Entry 9G2C (electron microscopy, 3.50 A resolution); this record covers chains A and E of the 16 polymer chains in the assembly.

Chain A:
Protein: DNA-directed RNA polymerase I subunit RPA190
Source organism: Saccharomyces cerevisiae
Notes: EC 2.7.7.6
UniProt: P10964 (RPA1_YEAST); numbering as in UniProt (aligned over 1-1664)
Chain sequence (1664 residues; row label = number of the first residue in the row):
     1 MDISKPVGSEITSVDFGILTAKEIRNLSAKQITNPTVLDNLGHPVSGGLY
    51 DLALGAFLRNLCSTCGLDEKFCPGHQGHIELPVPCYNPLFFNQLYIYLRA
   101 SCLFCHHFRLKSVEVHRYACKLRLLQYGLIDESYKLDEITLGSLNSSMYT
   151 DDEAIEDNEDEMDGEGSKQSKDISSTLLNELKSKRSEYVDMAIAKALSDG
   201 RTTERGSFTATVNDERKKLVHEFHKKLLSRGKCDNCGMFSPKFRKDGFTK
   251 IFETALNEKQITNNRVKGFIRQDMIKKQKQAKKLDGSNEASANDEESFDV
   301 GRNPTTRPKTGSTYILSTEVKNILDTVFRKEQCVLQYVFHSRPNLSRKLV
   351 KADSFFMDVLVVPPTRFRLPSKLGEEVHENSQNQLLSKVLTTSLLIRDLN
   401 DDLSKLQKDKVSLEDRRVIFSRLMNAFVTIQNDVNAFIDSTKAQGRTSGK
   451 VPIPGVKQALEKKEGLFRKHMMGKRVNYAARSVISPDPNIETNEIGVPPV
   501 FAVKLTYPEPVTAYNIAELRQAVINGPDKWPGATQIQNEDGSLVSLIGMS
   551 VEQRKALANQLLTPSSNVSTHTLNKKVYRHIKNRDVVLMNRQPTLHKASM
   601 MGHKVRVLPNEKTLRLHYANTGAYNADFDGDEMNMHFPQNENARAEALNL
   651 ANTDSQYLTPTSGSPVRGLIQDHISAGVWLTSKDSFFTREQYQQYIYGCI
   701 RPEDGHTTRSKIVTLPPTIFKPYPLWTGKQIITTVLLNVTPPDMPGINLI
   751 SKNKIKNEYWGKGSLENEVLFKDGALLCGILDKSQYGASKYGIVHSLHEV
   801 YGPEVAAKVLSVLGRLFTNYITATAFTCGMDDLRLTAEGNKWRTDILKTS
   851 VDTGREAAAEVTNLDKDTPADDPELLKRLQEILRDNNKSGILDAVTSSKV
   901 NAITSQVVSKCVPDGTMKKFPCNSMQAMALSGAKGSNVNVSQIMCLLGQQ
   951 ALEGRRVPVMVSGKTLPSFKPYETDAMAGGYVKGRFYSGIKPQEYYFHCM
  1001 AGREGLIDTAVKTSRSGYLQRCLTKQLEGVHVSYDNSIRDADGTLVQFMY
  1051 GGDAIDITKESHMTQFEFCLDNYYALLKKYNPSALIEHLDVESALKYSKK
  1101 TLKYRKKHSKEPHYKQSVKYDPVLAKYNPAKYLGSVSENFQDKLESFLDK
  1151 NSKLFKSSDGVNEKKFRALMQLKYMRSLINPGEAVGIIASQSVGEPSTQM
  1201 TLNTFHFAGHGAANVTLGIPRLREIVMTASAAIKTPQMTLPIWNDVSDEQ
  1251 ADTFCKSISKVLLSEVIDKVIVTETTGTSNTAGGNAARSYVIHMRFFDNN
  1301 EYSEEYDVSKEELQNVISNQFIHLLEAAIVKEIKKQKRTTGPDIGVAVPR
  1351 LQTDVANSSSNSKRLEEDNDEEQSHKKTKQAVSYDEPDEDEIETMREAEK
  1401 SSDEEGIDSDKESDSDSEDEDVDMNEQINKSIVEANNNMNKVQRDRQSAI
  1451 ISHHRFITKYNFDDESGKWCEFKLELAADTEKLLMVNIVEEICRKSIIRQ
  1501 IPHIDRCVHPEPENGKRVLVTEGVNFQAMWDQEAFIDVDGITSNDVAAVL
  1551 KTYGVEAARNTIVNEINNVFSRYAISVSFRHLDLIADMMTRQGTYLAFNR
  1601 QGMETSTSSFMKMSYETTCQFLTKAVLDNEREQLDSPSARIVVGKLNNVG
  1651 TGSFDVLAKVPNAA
Unresolved in the structure: 1-127, 142-184, 199-256, 269-311, 334-379, 441-459, 627-631, 1154-1159, 1205-1213, 1278-1286, 1339-1436, 1506-1517, 1627-1637, 1659-1664
Curated features (UniProtKB/Swiss-Prot):
  - region: Pro-992 to Glu-1004 (Bridging helix)
  - binding site (Zn(2+)): Cys-62, Cys-65, Cys-72, His-75, Cys-102, Cys-105, Cys-233, Cys-236
  - binding site (Mg(2+)): Asp-627, Asp-629, Asp-631
  - modified residue (Phosphoserine): Ser-889, Ser-1636
Reported in the primary citation:
  - specificity-determining residues: Pro-593 (proposed by the authors, not directly observed)

Chain E:
Protein: DNA-directed RNA polymerases I, II, and III subunit RPABC1
Source organism: Saccharomyces cerevisiae
UniProt: P20434 (RPAB1_YEAST); residue numbers follow UniProt; this construct covers 1-215
Chain sequence (215 residues; row label = number of the first residue in the row):
     1 MDQENERNISRLWRAFRTVKEMVKDRGYFITQEEVELPLEDFKAKYCDSM
    51 GRPQRKMMSFQANPTEESISKFPDMGSLWVEFCDEPSVGVKTMKTFVIHI
   101 QEKNFQTGIFVYQNNITPSAMKLVPSIPPATIETFNEAALVVNITHHELV
   151 PKHIRLSSDEKRELLKRYRLKESQLPRIQRADPVALYLGLKRGEVVKIIR
   201 KSETSGRYASYRICM
Unresolved in the structure: 1, 92-96, 140-144, 193-215

How chain A and chain E interact:
Contacting residue pairs - 46 pairs, chain A then chain E:
  Asp-131(A) / Arg-192(E)  hydrogen bond (backbone-side chain)
  Lys-135(A) / Arg-192(E)
  Asp-137(A) / Pro-125(E)
  Glu-138(A) / Pro-125(E)
  Glu-138(A) / Ser-126(E)
  Asp-1035(A) / Tyr-168(E)
  Ser-1037(A) / Tyr-168(E)
  Arg-1039(A) / Tyr-168(E)  hydrogen bond (side chain-backbone)
  Arg-1039(A) / Arg-169(E)
  Arg-1039(A) / Leu-170(E)
  Asp-1042(A) / Gln-174(E)
  Thr-1044(A) / Gln-174(E)
  Leu-1045(A) / Leu-170(E)  hydrophobic
  Leu-1045(A) / Gln-174(E)  hydrogen bond (backbone-backbone)
  Phe-1048(A) / Tyr-168(E)  hydrophobic
  His-1113(A) / Lys-152(E)  hydrogen bond (side chain-backbone)
  His-1113(A) / His-153(E)
  His-1113(A) / Ile-154(E)
  Tyr-1114(A) / His-146(E)
  Gln-1116(A) / Ile-154(E)
  Val-1118(A) / Ile-154(E)  hydrophobic
  Phe-1526(A) / Leu-149(E)  hydrophobic
  Gln-1532(A) / Arg-11(E)  hydrogen bond
  Gln-1532(A) / Arg-14(E)  hydrogen bond
  Glu-1533(A) / Arg-14(E)  salt bridge
  Asp-1539(A) / His-147(E)  salt bridge
  Asp-1539(A) / Glu-148(E)
  Gly-1540(A) / Glu-148(E)
  Ile-1541(A) / Leu-149(E)
  Thr-1542(A) / Leu-149(E)
  Asn-1544(A) / Leu-149(E)
  Lys-1551(A) / Pro-183(E)
  Thr-1552(A) / Pro-183(E)
  Tyr-1553(A) / His-147(E)  hydrogen bond
  Tyr-1553(A) / Leu-149(E)
  Tyr-1553(A) / Val-150(E)  hydrophobic
  Val-1555(A) / Asp-182(E)
  Val-1555(A) / Pro-183(E)
  Glu-1556(A) / Ile-178(E)
  Ala-1557(A) / Pro-151(E)
  Asn-1560(A) / Pro-151(E)
  Thr-1590(A) / Pro-176(E)
  Thr-1590(A) / Arg-177(E)
  Gln-1592(A) / Arg-177(E)
  Gly-1593(A) / Arg-177(E)
  Gly-1593(A) / Gln-179(E)
Other interface residues (no listed pair), chain A (39 interface residues in all): Glu-132, Gly-1043, Asn-1128, Trp-1530, Gly-1554, Thr-1594
Other interface residues (no listed pair), chain E (31 interface residues in all): Ile-127, Pro-128, Ala-138, Ala-139, Leu-156, Arg-167, Val-184

Overview:
39 residues of chain A and 31 residues of chain E are in contact, with 7 hydrogen bonds and 2 salt bridges.
Polar contacts include Glu-1533(A)/Arg-14(E), Asp-1539(A)/His-147(E) and Asp-131(A)/Arg-192(E). From UniProt:
8 Zn2+-binding residues and 3 Mg2+-binding residues on chain A. From the paper: the specificity determinant
Pro-593(A).
Chain A is DNA-directed RNA polymerase I subunit RPA190 and chain E is DNA-directed RNA polymerases I, II, and
III subunit RPABC1, both from Saccharomyces cerevisiae; the structure, Yeast RNA polymerase I elongation
complex stalled by an apurinic site, open state, was determined by electron microscopy together with 9G1V,
9G1X, 9G23, 9G24, 9G26, 9G27, 9G29 and 9G2B from the same study.
